3WKR - chains A and B of the 4 polymer chains in the assembly; structure by X-ray diffraction, 2.80 A resolution.

# Chain A (and B)
Name: O-phospho-L-seryl-tRNA:Cys-tRNA synthase
From: Methanocaldococcus jannaschii
Notes: EC 2.5.1.73; chain B of this document is another copy of the same molecule, construct and numbering; everything in this record applies to it too
UniProt: Q59072 (SPSS_METJA); residues 21-396 here correspond to UniProt positions 2-377 (UniProt number = residue number - 19)
Amino-acid sequence (416 residues; each row starts with the number of its first residue; numbers below 1 keep their minus sign (Met-19 is residue -19)):
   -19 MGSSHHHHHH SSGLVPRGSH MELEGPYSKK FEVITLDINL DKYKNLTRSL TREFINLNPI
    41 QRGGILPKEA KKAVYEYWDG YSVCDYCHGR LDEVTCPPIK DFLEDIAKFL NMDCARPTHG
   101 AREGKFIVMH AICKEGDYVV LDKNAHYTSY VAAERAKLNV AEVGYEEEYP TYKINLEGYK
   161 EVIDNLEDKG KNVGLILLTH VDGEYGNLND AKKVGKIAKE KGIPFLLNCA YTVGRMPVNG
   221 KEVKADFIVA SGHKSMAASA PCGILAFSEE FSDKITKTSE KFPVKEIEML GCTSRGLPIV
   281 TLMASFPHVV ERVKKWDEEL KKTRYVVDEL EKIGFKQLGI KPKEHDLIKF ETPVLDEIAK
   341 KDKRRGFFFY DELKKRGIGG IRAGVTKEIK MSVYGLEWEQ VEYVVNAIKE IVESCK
Disordered / not traced: -19 to 17, 61-77 (chain B: -19 to 17, 61-75)
Modified residues: Lys234 ((2S)-2-amino-6-[[3-hydroxy-2-methyl-5-(phosphonooxymethyl)pyridin-4-yl]methylideneamino]hexanoic acid; LLP)
Sequence notes: expression tag (-19 to 20)
Swiss-Prot annotation at these positions:
  - binding site (pyridoxal 5'-phosphate): Ala101, Arg102, Asn208, Ser231 to His233
  - modified residue: Lys234 (N6-(pyridoxal phosphate)lysine)

# Chain A / chain B interface
Residue-residue contacts (124; chain A residue first):
  Asn19(A) with Asp85(B), hydrogen bond
  Leu20(A) with Pro287(B), hydrophobic; Val290(B), hydrophobic
  Lys22(A) with Pro78(B); Asp81(B), salt bridge
  Tyr23(A) with Asp81(B); Phe82(B); Asp85(B), hydrogen bond; Met283(B); Pro287(B), hydrophobic
  Lys24(A) with Pro287(B)
  Leu26(A) with Tyr57(B); Pro77(B), hydrophobic
  Thr27(A) with Glu49(B); Lys52(B); Ala53(B); Glu56(B)
  Arg28(A) with Glu56(B)
  Ser29(A) with Glu56(B), hydrogen bond (side chain-backbone)
  Thr31(A) with Glu56(B); Asp59(B)
  Arg32(A) with Tyr55(B), hydrogen bond (side chain-backbone); Glu56(B), salt bridge
  Ile40(A) with Arg275(B), hydrogen bond (backbone-side chain)
  Gln41(A) with Gly60(B), hydrogen bond (side chain-backbone); Arg275(B)
  Gly44(A) with Asp59(B)
  Ile45(A) with Asp59(B)
  Leu46(A) with Trp58(B)
  Lys51(A) with Trp58(B)
  Ala53(A) with Thr27(B)
  Val54(A) with Val54(B), hydrophobic; Trp58(B)
  Tyr55(A) with Arg32(B), hydrogen bond (backbone-side chain)
  Glu56(A) with Thr27(B); Ser29(B), hydrogen bond; Thr31(B); Arg32(B)
  Tyr57(A) with Leu26(B); Arg28(B); Ser29(B)
  Trp58(A) with Arg32(B); Leu46(B); Lys51(B)
  Gly60(A) with Gln41(B)
  Asp81(A) with Lys22(B); Tyr23(B)
  Phe82(A) with Tyr23(B)
  Asp85(A) with Lys22(B), salt bridge; Tyr23(B), hydrogen bond
  His99(A) with His99(B); Pro241(B)
  Arg102(A) with Leu270(B); Gly271(B), hydrogen bond (side chain-backbone); Cys272(B)
  Glu103(A) with His99(B), salt bridge; Leu270(B)
  Phe106(A) with Phe106(B), hydrophobic; Arg135(B)
  Ile107(A) with Arg135(B)
  His110(A) with Arg135(B), hydrogen bond (side chain-backbone)
  Tyr127(A) with Phe262(B), hydrophobic; Lys265(B); Gly271(B), hydrogen bond (side chain-backbone)
  Tyr130(A) with Lys261(B); Phe262(B), hydrophobic
  Val131(A) with Glu266(B); Ile267(B); Leu270(B), hydrophobic
  Ala132(A) with Leu270(B), hydrophobic
  Glu134(A) with Ser259(B); Glu260(B), hydrogen bond (side chain-backbone); Ile267(B)
  Arg135(A) with Phe106(B); Ile107(B); His110(B), hydrogen bond (backbone-side chain); Arg135(B); Ile267(B); Glu268(B), salt bridge; Leu270(B)
  Glu142(A) with Lys261(B), salt bridge
  His233(A) with Arg275(B)
  Ser239(A) with Leu277(B)
  Ala240(A) with Arg275(B); Gly276(B); Leu277(B), hydrogen bond (backbone-backbone); Pro278(B)
  Pro241(A) with His99(B); Pro278(B)
  Ser259(A) with Val131(B); Glu134(B)
  Glu260(A) with Glu134(B), hydrogen bond (backbone-side chain)
  Lys261(A) with Glu142(B), salt bridge
  Phe262(A) with Tyr127(B), hydrophobic; Tyr130(B), hydrophobic
  Lys265(A) with Tyr127(B)
  Glu266(A) with Val131(B)
  Ile267(A) with Val131(B); Glu134(B); Arg135(B)
  Glu268(A) with Arg135(B), salt bridge
  Leu270(A) with Arg102(B); Glu103(B); Tyr127(B); Val131(B), hydrophobic; Ala132(B), hydrophobic; Arg135(B)
  Thr273(A) with Arg102(B); Tyr127(B)
  Arg275(A) with Ile40(B); His233(B); Ala240(B)
  Gly276(A) with Ala240(B)
  Leu277(A) with Ser239(B); Ala240(B), hydrogen bond (backbone-backbone); Leu277(B), hydrophobic
  Pro278(A) with Ala240(B); Pro241(B)
  Met283(A) with Tyr23(B)
  Phe286(A) with Leu20(B), hydrophobic; Tyr23(B), hydrophobic
  Pro287(A) with Tyr23(B), hydrophobic; Lys24(B)
  Val290(A) with Leu20(B), hydrophobic
Other interface residues (no listed pair), chain A (74 interface residues in all): Lys52, Asp59, Pro78, Lys88, Phe89, Glu115, Thr128, Lys137, Thr258, Gly271, Val280, Glu291
Other interface residues (no listed pair), chain B (74 interface residues in all): Ile18, Asn19, Ile45, Glu115, Thr128, Lys137, Lys257, Thr258, Ala284, Phe286

# Summary
Chain A and chain B each contribute 74 residues to their interface; the contacts include 17 hydrogen bonds and
8 salt bridges. Polar contacts include Lys22(A)-Asp81(B), Arg32(A)-Glu56(B) and Asp85(A)-Lys22(B). Curated
annotation (UniProt) lists 6 pyridoxal 5'-phosphate-binding residues on chain A.
Both chains are O-phospho-L-seryl-tRNA:Cys-tRNA synthase (Methanocaldococcus jannaschii). Entry 3WKR (Crystal
structure of the SepCysS-SepCysE complex from Methanocaldococcus jannaschii) was determined by X-ray
diffraction together with 3WKS from the same study.
